1F2B - chain A; structure by X-ray diffraction, 1.80 A resolution.

== Chain A ==
Protein: Cruzain
Source organism: Trypanosoma cruzi
Notes: EC 3.4.22.-; fragment: catalytic domain
UniProt: P25779 (CYSP_TRYCR); the construct lacks a stretch of the UniProt sequence and is renumbered around it, so the offset changes along the chain: 1-78 = UniProt 123-200; 79-89 = UniProt 204-214; 90-103 = UniProt 218-231; 105-136 = UniProt 232-263; 5 more segments
Chain sequence (215 residues; row label = number of the first residue in the row; note: 8 numbers in that range are skipped by the numbering (no residue carries them; nothing is unmodelled there); a row labelled like 78A-78C holds insertion residues (78A, then the next letters in order)):
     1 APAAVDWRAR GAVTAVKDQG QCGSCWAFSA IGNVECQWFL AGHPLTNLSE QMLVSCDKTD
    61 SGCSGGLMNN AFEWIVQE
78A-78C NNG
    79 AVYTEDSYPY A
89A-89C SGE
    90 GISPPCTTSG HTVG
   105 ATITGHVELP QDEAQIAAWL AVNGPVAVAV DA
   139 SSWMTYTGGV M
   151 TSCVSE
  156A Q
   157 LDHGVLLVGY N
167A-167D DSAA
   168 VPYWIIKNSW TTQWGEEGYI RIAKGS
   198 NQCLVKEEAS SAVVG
Disulfide bonds: Cys22-Cys63, Cys56-Cys95, Cys153-Cys200
Covalently attached groups: compound VS3 linked to Cys25
Small-molecule neighbours: VS3 (3-[N-[benzyloxycarbonyl]-phenylalaninyl-amino]-5-phenyl-pentane-1-sulfonic acid 4-nitro-phenyl ester): Gln19, Gly23, Trp26, Thr59, Asp60, Ser61, Cys63, Ser64, Gly65, Gly66, Leu67, Met68, Asn70, Ala133, Ala136, Ser139, Met142, Leu157, Asp158, His159, Gly160, Trp177, Glu205

== Overview ==
Covalently linked compound VS3: at Cys25.
Chain A is Cruzain (Trypanosoma cruzi); the structure, Crystal structure analysis of cruzain bound to vinyl
sulfone derived inhibitor (III), was determined by X-ray diffraction, deposited together with 1F29, 1F2A and
1F2C.
